Entry 7V5C (electron microscopy, 3.20 A resolution); this record covers chains A and B.

== Chain A (and B) ==
Molecule: ABC-type oligopeptide transporter ABCB9
From: Mus musculus
Notes: EC 7.4.2.6; chain B of this document is another copy of the same molecule, construct and numbering; everything in this record applies to it too
UniProt: Q9JJ59 (ABCB9_MOUSE); residues 1-762 here = UniProt positions 1-762
Chain sequence (762 residues; row label = number of the first residue in the row):
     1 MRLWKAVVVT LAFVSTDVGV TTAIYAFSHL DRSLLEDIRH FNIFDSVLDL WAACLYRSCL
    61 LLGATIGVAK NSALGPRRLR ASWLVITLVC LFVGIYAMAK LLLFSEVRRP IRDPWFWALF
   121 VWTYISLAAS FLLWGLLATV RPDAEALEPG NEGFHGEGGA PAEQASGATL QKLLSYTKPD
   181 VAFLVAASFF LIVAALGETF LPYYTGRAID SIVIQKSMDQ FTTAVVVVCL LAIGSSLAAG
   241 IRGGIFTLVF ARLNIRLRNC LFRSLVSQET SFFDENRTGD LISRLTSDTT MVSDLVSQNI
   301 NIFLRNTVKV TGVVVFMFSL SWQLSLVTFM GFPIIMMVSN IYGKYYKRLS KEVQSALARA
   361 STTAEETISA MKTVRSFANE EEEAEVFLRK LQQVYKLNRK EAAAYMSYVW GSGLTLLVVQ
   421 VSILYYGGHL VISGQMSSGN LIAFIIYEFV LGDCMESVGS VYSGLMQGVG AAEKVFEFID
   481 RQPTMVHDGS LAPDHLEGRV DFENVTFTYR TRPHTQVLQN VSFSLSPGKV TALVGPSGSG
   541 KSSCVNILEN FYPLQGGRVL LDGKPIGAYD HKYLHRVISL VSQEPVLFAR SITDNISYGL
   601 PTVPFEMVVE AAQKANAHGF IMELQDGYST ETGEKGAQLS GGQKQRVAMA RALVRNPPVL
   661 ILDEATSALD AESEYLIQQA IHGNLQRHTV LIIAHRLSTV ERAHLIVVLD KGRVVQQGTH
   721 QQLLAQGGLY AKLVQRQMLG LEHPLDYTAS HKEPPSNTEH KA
Not modelled in the structure: 1-167, 740-762
Ion coordination: Mg2+: Ser542, Gln583
Ligand contacts:
  - ADP (adenosine-5'-diphosphate), molecule 1: Asp274, Tyr509, Thr511, Arg512, Val517, Ser537, Gly538, Ser539, Gly540, Lys541, Ser542, Ser543, Tyr552, Gln583
  - ADP, molecule 2: Leu624, Ala637, Gln638, Leu639, Ser640, Gly641, Gln643
  - beryllium trifluoride, molecule 1: Ser537, Gly538, Lys541, Ser542, Gln583, Asp663, Glu664, His695
  - beryllium trifluoride, molecule 2: Ser640, Gly641, Gly642
Curated features (UniProtKB/Swiss-Prot):
  - binding site (ATP): Gly535 to Ser542
  - site: Asp17 (Intramolecular salt bridge with Arg-57. Essential for the release from the ER), Asp45 (Important for the second trafficking step from the Golgi to the endosomal and lysosomal compartments), Asp49 (Important for the second trafficking step from the Golgi to the endosomal and lysosomal compartments), Arg57 (Intramolecular salt bridge with Asp-17. Essential for the release from the ER)
Reported in the primary citation:
  - mutagenesis - E664Q: abolished catalytic activity
  - self-association interface (contacts with another copy of this molecule); pairs are residue here / residue on that copy: Asp274-Gln638, Thr286, Ser287
  - conformationally variable residues: Tyr405
  - binding site for ADP: Asp274, Tyr509, Gln643
  - Mg2+ coordination: Ser542, Gln583
  - contacts within the chain: Asp274-Tyr552
  - mutagenesis - Y405A: decreased catalytic activity

== Interface between chain A and chain B ==
Pairs across the interface (193; chain A residue first):
  Thr205(A) with Phe444(B)
  Ile209(A) with Asn440(B)
  Phe221(A) with Tyr425(B), hydrophobic
  Thr222(A) with Tyr425(B)
  Val228(A) with Gln420(B)
  Cys229(A) with Leu417(B); Val421(B), hydrophobic
  Ala232(A) with Leu417(B), hydrophobic
  Ile233(A) with Leu417(B), hydrophobic
  Ser236(A) with Val409(B); Trp410(B); Gly413(B)
  Leu237(A) with Trp410(B)
  Gly240(A) with Met406(B); Val409(B); Trp410(B)
  Gly243(A) with Tyr405(B)
  Gly244(A) with Ala402(B); Tyr405(B)
  Thr247(A) with Ala402(B)
  Leu248(A) with Arg399(B)
  Ala251(A) with Asn398(B)
  Arg252(A) with Tyr395(B)
  Ile255(A) with Val394(B), hydrophobic
  Arg258(A) with Leu357(B)
  Asn259(A) with Leu388(B)
  Phe262(A) with Thr367(B); Glu383(B); Ala384(B), hydrophobic; Phe387(B), hydrophobic
  Arg263(A) with Ala384(B)
  Val266(A) with Met371(B), hydrophobic; Glu380(B)
  Gln268(A) with Arg375(B), hydrogen bond (backbone-side chain)
  Thr270(A) with Arg375(B)
  Phe273(A) with Met371(B), hydrophobic
  Asp274(A) with Gln638(B), hydrogen bond (backbone-side chain)
  Arg277(A) with Ala589(B)
  Thr278(A) with Ile368(B); Ser369(B); Glu634(B)
  Ile282(A) with Ala364(B); Glu365(B)
  Ser287(A) with Thr286(B)
  Leu357(A) with Arg258(B)
  Ser361(A) with Thr286(B)
  Ala364(A) with Phe262(B), hydrophobic
  Glu365(A) with Ile282(B); Glu365(B)
  Glu366(A) with Phe588(B); Ala589(B), hydrogen bond (side chain-backbone)
  Ile368(A) with Thr278(B)
  Ser369(A) with Thr278(B)
  Met371(A) with Val266(B), hydrophobic; Phe273(B), hydrophobic
  Lys372(A) with Phe551(B); Tyr552(B)
  Thr373(A) with Arg651(B)
  Val374(A) with Tyr598(B)
  Arg375(A) with Gln268(B), hydrogen bond (side chain-backbone); Thr270(B), hydrogen bond; Phe551(B); His575(B)
  Ser376(A) with Glu549(B); Phe551(B); His575(B), hydrogen bond (backbone-side chain)
  Phe377(A) with Tyr598(B), hydrophobic; Arg651(B); Arg655(B)
  Ala378(A) with His571(B); Lys572(B), hydrogen bond (backbone-side chain)
  Asn379(A) with Tyr598(B); Gly599(B)
  Glu380(A) with Val266(B); His571(B), salt bridge
  Glu383(A) with Phe262(B); Arg590(B), salt bridge; Tyr598(B)
  Ala384(A) with Phe262(B), hydrophobic; Arg263(B)
  Phe387(A) with Phe262(B), hydrophobic; Leu285(B), hydrophobic
  Leu388(A) with Asn259(B)
  Tyr395(A) with Leu248(B); Ala251(B), hydrophobic; Arg252(B)
  Asn398(A) with Ala251(B)
  Ala402(A) with Gly244(B); Thr247(B)
  Tyr405(A) with Gly243(B)
  Met406(A) with Gly244(B)
  Val409(A) with Gly240(B)
  Trp410(A) with Ser236(B); Leu237(B); Gly240(B); Ile241(B), hydrophobic
  Gly413(A) with Ser236(B)
  Leu417(A) with Cys229(B); Ala232(B), hydrophobic; Ile233(B), hydrophobic
  Val421(A) with Cys229(B), hydrophobic
  Leu424(A) with Phe221(B), hydrophobic; Val225(B), hydrophobic
  Tyr425(A) with Phe221(B), hydrophobic; Thr222(B)
  Gly428(A) with Ile212(B)
  Val431(A) with Val213(B), hydrophobic
  Asn440(A) with Ile209(B)
  Phe444(A) with Thr205(B)
  Glu448(A) with Leu201(B)
  Thr511(A) with Gln638(B)
  Arg512(A) with Leu624(B); Gln625(B); Glu631(B); Gln638(B), hydrogen bond (side chain-backbone)
  His514(A) with Gln625(B)
  Pro536(A) with Ala671(B)
  Ser537(A) with Arg646(B); Ala671(B)
  Glu549(A) with Ser376(B)
  Phe551(A) with Lys372(B); Arg375(B); Ser376(B)
  Tyr552(A) with Lys372(B)
  His571(A) with Ala378(B); Glu380(B), salt bridge
  Lys572(A) with Ala378(B), hydrogen bond (side chain-backbone); Glu381(B), salt bridge
  His575(A) with Arg375(B); Ser376(B), hydrogen bond (side chain-backbone)
  Gln583(A) with Gly641(B); Leu669(B)
  Glu584(A) with Glu584(B); Leu669(B)
  Phe588(A) with Glu366(B)
  Ala589(A) with Arg277(B); Glu366(B), hydrogen bond (backbone-side chain)
  Arg590(A) with Glu383(B), salt bridge
  Tyr598(A) with Val374(B); Phe377(B), hydrophobic; Asn379(B); Glu383(B), hydrogen bond
  Gly599(A) with Asn379(B)
  Leu624(A) with Arg512(B)
  Gln625(A) with Arg512(B); His514(B)
  Thr630(A) with Arg512(B)
  Glu631(A) with Arg512(B)
  Glu634(A) with Thr278(B)
  Lys635(A) with Lys635(B)
  Gln638(A) with Asp274(B), hydrogen bond (side chain-backbone); Thr511(B); Arg512(B), hydrogen bond (backbone-side chain)
  Ser640(A) with Ser537(B)
  Gly641(A) with Gln583(B)
  Arg646(A) with Ser537(B)
  Arg651(A) with Thr373(B); Phe377(B)
  Glu664(A) with Leu669(B)
  Leu669(A) with Gln583(B); Glu584(B); Glu664(B); His695(B), hydrogen bond (backbone-side chain)
  Asp670(A) with His695(B), hydrogen bond (backbone-side chain)
  Ala671(A) with Pro536(B); Ser537(B); Leu733(B)
  Glu672(A) with Leu733(B); Arg736(B); Gln737(B)
  Glu674(A) with Ser537(B), hydrogen bond
  Leu676(A) with Arg736(B)
  His695(A) with Leu669(B); Asp670(B), hydrogen bond (side chain-backbone); Glu672(B); Arg696(B)
  Arg696(A) with Glu672(B); His695(B)
  Leu697(A) with Glu672(B); Leu739(B), hydrophobic
  Glu701(A) with Leu739(B)
  Leu733(A) with Ala671(B); Glu672(B)
  Val734(A) with Glu672(B)
  Arg736(A) with Glu672(B); Tyr675(B); Leu676(B)
  Gln737(A) with Glu672(B); Tyr675(B); Arg696(B); Ser698(B)
  Leu739(A) with Glu701(B); Leu739(B)
Interface residues without a listed pair, chain A (143 interface residues in all): Leu201, Pro202, Gly206, Val213, Val225, Ala239, Ile241, Leu265, Leu281, Leu285, Thr286, Thr363, Thr367, Ala370, Glu381, Glu385, Leu391, Gln420, Ser437, Ile445, Pro513, Leu580, Val586, Leu639, Gly642, Lys644, Arg655, Ala668, Met738
Interface residues without a listed pair, chain B (145 interface residues in all): Pro202, Ala239, Ile255, Leu265, Leu281, Ser287, Ser361, Thr363, Ala370, Glu385, Leu391, Leu424, Ile432, Leu441, Ile445, Glu448, His487, Pro513, Gly535, Leu580, Val586, Thr630, Leu639, Ser640, Gly642, Lys644, Ala668, Leu697, Met738

== Overview ==
143 residues of chain A face 145 of chain B across their interface, with 18 hydrogen bonds and 5 salt bridges.
Among the polar pairs are Glu380(A)-His571(B), Glu383(A)-Arg590(B) and Lys572(A)-Glu381(B). Chain A binds ADP
and beryllium trifluoride. From the paper: a binding site for ADP at Asp274(A), Tyr509(A) and Gln643(A); E664Q
of chain A abolishes catalytic activity.
Both chains are ABC-type oligopeptide transporter ABCB9 (Mus musculus). Entry 7V5C (Cryo-EM structure of the
mouse ABCB9 (ADP.BeF3-bound)) was determined by electron microscopy together with 7V5D and 7VFI from the same
study.
